3MU6 - chains A and F of the 4 polymer chains in the assembly; structure by X-ray diffraction, 2.43 A resolution.

# Chain A
Name: Myocyte-specific enhancer factor 2A
Source organism: Homo sapiens
UniProtKB: Q02078 (MEF2A_HUMAN); numbering as in UniProt (aligned over 2-72)
Sequence (71 residues; row label = number of the first residue in the row):
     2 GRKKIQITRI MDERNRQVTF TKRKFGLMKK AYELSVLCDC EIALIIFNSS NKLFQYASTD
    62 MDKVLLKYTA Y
Sequence notes: engineered mutation Ala71 (Glu in Q02078)
Small-molecule neighbours: BXL ((3E)-N~8~-(2-aminophenyl)-N~1~-phenyloct-3-enediamide): Gln56, Asp61, Met62, Asp63, Leu66, Leu67, Thr70
Curated features (UniProtKB/Swiss-Prot):
  - modified residue: Ser59 (Phosphoserine)
From the paper describing this entry:
  - binding site for BXL: Gln56, Asp61, Asp63, Leu66, Leu67, Thr70
  - mutagenesis - L67A, L67D: decreased binding to HDAC4

# Chain F
Molecule: 17-nt DNA strand
Sequence (17 nucleotides; each row starts with the number of its first residue):
     1 TAAGCTAATA ATAGCTT

# Chain A / chain F interface
Residue-residue contacts (10; chain A residue first):
  Gly2(A) - DA8(F)  hydrogen bond to the base
  Gly2(A) - DT9(F)  hydrogen bond to the sugar
  Arg3(A) - DT6(F)  hydrogen bond to the base
  Arg3(A) - DA7(F)  hydrogen bond to the sugar
  Arg3(A) - DA8(F)  sugar contact
  Lys5(A) - DT9(F)  sugar contact
  Lys5(A) - DA10(F)  phosphate contact
  Arg15(A) - DA2(F)  salt bridge to the phosphate
  Lys31(A) - DA11(F)  hydrogen bond to the phosphate
  Lys31(A) - DT12(F)  salt bridge to the phosphate
Other interface residues (no listed pair), chain A (7 interface residues in all): Lys4, Lys23
Other interface residues (no listed pair), chain F (10 interface residues in all): DG4, DC5

# In short
The interface between chain A and chain F involves 7 residues on one side and 10 on the other; the contacts
include 5 hydrogen bonds and 2 salt bridges. Among the polar pairs are Gly2(A)-DA8(F), Arg3(A)-DT6(F) and
Gly2(A)-DT9(F). The paper reports a binding site for BXL at Gln56(A), Asp61(A) and Asp63(A) among others; L67A
and L67D of chain A reduce binding to HDAC4.
Here chain A is Myocyte-specific enhancer factor 2A (Homo sapiens) and chain F is a 17-nt DNA strand. Entry
3MU6 (Inhibiting the Binding of Class IIa Histone Deacetylases to Myocyte Enhancer Factor-2 by Small
Molecules) was determined by X-ray diffraction.
